PDB entry 8TMF | electron microscopy, 3.40 A resolution | chains D and E of the 7 polymer chains in the assembly

Chain D (and E):
Name: Cobalt/magnesium transport protein CorA
From: Thermotoga maritima
Notes: chain E of this document is another copy of the same molecule, construct and numbering; everything in this record applies to it too
UniProt: Q9WZ31 (CORA_THEMA); residues 1-351 here = UniProt positions 1-351
Sequence (373 residues; each row starts with the number of its first residue; numbers below 1 keep their minus sign (Met-21 is residue -21)):
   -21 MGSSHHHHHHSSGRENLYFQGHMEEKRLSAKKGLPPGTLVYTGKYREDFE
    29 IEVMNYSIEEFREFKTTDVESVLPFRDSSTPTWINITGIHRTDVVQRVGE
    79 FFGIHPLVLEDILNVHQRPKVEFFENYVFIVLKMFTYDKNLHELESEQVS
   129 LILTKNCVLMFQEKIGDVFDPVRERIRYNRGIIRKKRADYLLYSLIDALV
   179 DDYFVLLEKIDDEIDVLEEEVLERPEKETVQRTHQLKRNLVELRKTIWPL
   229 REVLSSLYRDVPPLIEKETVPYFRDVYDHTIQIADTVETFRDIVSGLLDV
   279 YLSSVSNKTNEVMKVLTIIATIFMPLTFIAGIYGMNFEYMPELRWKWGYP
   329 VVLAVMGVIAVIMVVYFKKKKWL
Disordered / not traced: -21 to 5 (chain E: -21 to 0)
Differences from the reference sequence: initiating methionine (-21); expression tag (-20 to 0)

Interface between chain D and chain E:
Residue-residue contacts (82; chain D residue first):
  Arg153(D) - Pro13(E)
  Arg153(D) - Pro14(E)
  Tyr168(D) - Pro14(E)
  Tyr171(D) - Pro14(E)
  Asp179(D) - Lys10(E)
  Phe182(D) - Leu6(E)
  Glu186(D) - Met1(E)
  Glu186(D) - Lys4(E)
  Glu186(D) - Arg5(E)
  Glu186(D) - Leu6(E)  hydrogen bond (side chain-backbone)
  Glu186(D) - Ser7(E)  hydrogen bond
  Asp189(D) - Lys4(E)  salt bridge
  Asp190(D) - Met1(E)
  Glu196(D) - His212(E)  salt bridge
  Glu196(D) - Arg216(E)  salt bridge
  Leu200(D) - Lys205(E)  hydrogen bond (backbone-side chain)
  Leu200(D) - Gln209(E)
  Glu201(D) - Lys205(E)  hydrogen bond (backbone-side chain)
  Pro249(D) - Leu85(E)
  Tyr250(D) - Pro14(E)  hydrophobic
  Tyr250(D) - Leu85(E)  hydrophobic
  Arg252(D) - Glu100(E)  salt bridge
  Arg252(D) - Phe102(E)
  Asp253(D) - Glu88(E)
  Asp253(D) - Asp89(E)
  Asp256(D) - Lys98(E)  salt bridge
  Asp256(D) - Glu100(E)
  Ile259(D) - Arg96(E)
  Gln260(D) - His94(E)  hydrogen bond (side chain-backbone)
  Gln260(D) - Gln95(E)
  Gln260(D) - Arg96(E)
  Asp263(D) - Arg96(E)  salt bridge
  Thr267(D) - Glu220(E)
  Thr267(D) - Lys223(E)
  Asp270(D) - Lys215(E)  hydrogen bond (backbone-side chain)
  Asp270(D) - Val219(E)
  Ile271(D) - Arg216(E)
  Ile271(D) - Val219(E)  hydrophobic
  Gly274(D) - Lys215(E)
  Leu275(D) - His212(E)
  Asp277(D) - Leu276(E)
  Val278(D) - His212(E)
  Leu280(D) - Leu280(E)
  Ser281(D) - Val208(E)
  Ser281(D) - Tyr279(E)
  Ser281(D) - Leu280(E)
  Ser282(D) - Lys205(E)
  Ser284(D) - Leu280(E)
  Ser284(D) - Val283(E)
  Asn285(D) - Tyr279(E)  hydrogen bond
  Asn285(D) - Val283(E)
  Asn288(D) - Lys286(E)
  Asn288(D) - Thr287(E)
  Met291(D) - Thr287(E)  hydrogen bond
  Met291(D) - Met291(E)  hydrophobic
  Thr295(D) - Val290(E)
  Thr295(D) - Leu294(E)
  Ala298(D) - Leu294(E)  hydrophobic
  Thr299(D) - Ile297(E)
  Met302(D) - Ala298(E)  hydrophobic
  Met302(D) - Met302(E)  hydrophobic
  Pro303(D) - Phe301(E)  hydrophobic
  Phe306(D) - Phe301(E)  hydrophobic
  Phe306(D) - Leu304(E)  hydrophobic
  Phe306(D) - Met334(E)  hydrophobic
  Ile310(D) - Ala308(E)  hydrophobic
  Ile310(D) - Met334(E)  hydrophobic
  Tyr311(D) - Tyr327(E)
  Met313(D) - Tyr311(E)  hydrophobic
  Asn314(D) - Gly312(E)
  Asn314(D) - Glu320(E)
  Phe315(D) - Tyr311(E)  hydrophobic
  Phe315(D) - Glu320(E)  hydrogen bond (backbone-side chain)
  Phe315(D) - Gly326(E)
  Phe315(D) - Val330(E)  hydrophobic
  Glu316(D) - Glu320(E)  hydrogen bond (backbone-backbone)
  Glu316(D) - Leu321(E)
  Glu316(D) - Arg322(E)
  Tyr317(D) - Arg322(E)
  Tyr317(D) - Tyr327(E)
  Met318(D) - Tyr327(E)  hydrophobic
  Trp350(D) - Val290(E)  hydrophobic
Interface residues without a listed pair, chain D (56 interface residues in all): Pro149, Gly159, Val183, Asp193, Lys292, Leu294, Gly309, Pro319
Interface residues without a listed pair, chain E (60 interface residues in all): Gly11, Leu12, His83, Glu204, Arg269, Val293, Thr305, Met313, Pro319, Leu331

Overview:
Chain D and chain E form an interface of 56 and 60 residues respectively; the contacts include 10 hydrogen
bonds and 6 salt bridges. Among the polar pairs are Asp189(D)-Lys4(E), Glu196(D)-His212(E) and
Glu196(D)-Arg216(E).
Chain D and chain E are both Cobalt/magnesium transport protein CorA (Thermotoga maritima); the structure,
Cryo-EM structure of CorA in complex with conformation-specific synthetic antibody C18 and 100 uM MgCl2, State
..., was determined by electron microscopy.
